PDB entry 8T5M | X-ray diffraction, 1.79 A resolution | chain A

# Chain A
Name: Son of sevenless homolog 2
From: Homo sapiens
UniProtKB: Q07890 (SOS2_HUMAN); numbering as in UniProt (aligned over 562-1047)
Chain sequence (490 residues; each row starts with the number of its first residue):
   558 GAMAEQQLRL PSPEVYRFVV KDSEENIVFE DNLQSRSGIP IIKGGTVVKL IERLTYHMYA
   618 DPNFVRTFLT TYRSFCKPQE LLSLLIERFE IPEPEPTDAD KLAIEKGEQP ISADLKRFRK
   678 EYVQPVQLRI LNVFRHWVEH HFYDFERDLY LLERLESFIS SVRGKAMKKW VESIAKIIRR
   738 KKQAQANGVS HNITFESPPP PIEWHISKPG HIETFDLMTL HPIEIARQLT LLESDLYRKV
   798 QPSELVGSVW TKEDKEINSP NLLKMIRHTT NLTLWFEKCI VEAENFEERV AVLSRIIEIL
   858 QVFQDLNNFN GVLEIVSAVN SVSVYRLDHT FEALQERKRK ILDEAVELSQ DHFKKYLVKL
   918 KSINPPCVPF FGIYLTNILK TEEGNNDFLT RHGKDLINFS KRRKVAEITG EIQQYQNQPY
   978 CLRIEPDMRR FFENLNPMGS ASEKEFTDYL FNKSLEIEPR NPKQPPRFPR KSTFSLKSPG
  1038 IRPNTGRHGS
Not modelled in the structure: 558-564, 657-668, 745-749, 1045-1047
Differences from the reference sequence: expression tag (558-561); conflict Gln564 (Pro in Q07890), Tyr707 (Glu in Q07890), His768 (Gln in Q07890), Ile769 (Phe in Q07890), Thr947 (Lys in Q07890), Arg948 (Lys in Q07890), His949 (Lys in Q07890), Pro1019 (Cys in Q07890)
Small-molecule neighbours: YIF (4-[(1R,2S)-1-hydroxy-2-{[2-(4-hydroxyphenyl)ethyl]amino}propyl]phenol): Tyr882, Arg883, Asp885, Phe888, Arg896, Leu899, Asp900, Val903, Arg1017
Reported in the primary citation:
  - binding site for YIF: Tyr882, Asp885, Phe888

# Summary
Ligands of chain A: compound YIF. From the paper: a binding site for YIF at Tyr882, Asp885 and Phe888.
Chain A is Son of sevenless homolog 2 (Homo sapiens); the structure, SOS2 crystal structure with fragment
bound (compound 14), was determined by X-ray diffraction, deposited together with 8T5G, 8T5R, 8UC9, 8UF2 and
8UH0.
